Entry 4J8S (X-ray diffraction, 1.55 A resolution); this record covers chains A and B.

# Chain A
Name: CCR4-NOT transcription complex subunit 1
Source organism: Homo sapiens
UniProt: A5YKK6 (CNOT1_HUMAN); residues 795-994 here correspond to UniProt positions 800-999 (UniProt number = residue number + 5)
Amino-acid sequence (203 residues; numbered 792 to 994; the number before each row is that of its first residue):
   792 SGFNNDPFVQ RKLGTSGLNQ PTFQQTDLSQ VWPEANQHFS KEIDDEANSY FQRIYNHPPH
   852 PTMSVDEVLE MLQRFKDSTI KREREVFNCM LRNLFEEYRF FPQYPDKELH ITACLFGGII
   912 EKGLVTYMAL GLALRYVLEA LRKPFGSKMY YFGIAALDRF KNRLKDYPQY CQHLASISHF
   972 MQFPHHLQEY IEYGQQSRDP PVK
Unresolved in the structure: 792-814
Construct notes: expression tag (792-794)

# Chain B
Name: Tristetraprolin
UniProt: P26651 (TTP_HUMAN); numbering as in UniProt (aligned over 312-326)
Amino-acid sequence (15 residues; each row starts with the number of its first residue):
   312 APRRLPIFNR ISVSE
Unresolved in the structure: 312-313, 326
Swiss-Prot annotation at these positions:
  - region: A312 to E326 (Interaction with CNOT1)
  - modified residue: S323 (Phosphoserine)
What the authors report for this chain:
  - mutagenesis - N320A: unchanged binding to CCR4-NOT transcription complex subunit 1 (chain A)
  - post-translational modification sites: S323 (citing earlier work)

# Interface between chain A and chain B
Residue-residue contacts - 24 pairs, chain A then chain B:
  Q816(A) with R314(B)
  E825(A) with R314(B), salt bridge
  D835(A) with L316(B)
  N839(A) with L316(B); P317(B); I318(B), hydrogen bond (side chain-backbone)
  F842(A) with L316(B), hydrophobic; I318(B), hydrophobic; F319(B), hydrophobic
  Q843(A) with R321(B), hydrogen bond
  Y846(A) with I318(B), hydrophobic; F319(B)
  N884(A) with R314(B); L316(B)
  E888(A) with R315(B), salt bridge; F319(B)
  F891(A) with R315(B)
  Q894(A) with S323(B); V324(B), hydrogen bond (backbone-backbone); S325(B)
  Y895(A) with F319(B); I322(B), hydrophobic; S323(B)
  P896(A) with I322(B)
Interface residues without a listed pair, chain A (16 interface residues in all): A838, E887, E899
The authors on this interface:
  - specific contacts: N839(A)-P317(B) (hydrogen bond), Q843(A)-R321(B) (hydrogen bond), E888(A)-R315(B) (salt bridge), Y895(A)-S323(B)
  - interface residues, chain A: F842(A), Y846(A), Y895(A)
  - interface residues, chain B: L316(B), I318(B), F319(B), I322(B)
  - hot spots on chain B (mutagenesis) - F319A (Kd = 7mM): decreased binding to CCR4-NOT transcription complex subunit 1 (chain A)

# Overview
Chain A and chain B form an interface of 16 and 11 residues respectively, with 3 hydrogen bonds and 2 salt
bridges. Polar contacts include E825(A)-R314(B), E888(A)-R315(B) and N839(A)-I318(B). The authors report
hydrogen bonds between N839(A) and P317(B) and Q843(A) and R321(B); a salt bridge between E888(A) and R315(B);
a contact between Y895(A) and S323(B). The paper reports that F319A of chain B reduces binding to CCR4-NOT
transcription complex subunit 1 (chain A); interface residues F842(A), Y846(A) and L316(B) among others.
Here chain A is CCR4-NOT transcription complex subunit 1 (Homo sapiens) and chain B is Tristetraprolin. Entry
4J8S (Crystal structure of human CNOT1 MIF4G domain in complex with a TTP peptide) was determined by X-ray
diffraction.
